Entry 3TBT (X-ray diffraction, 2.30 A resolution); this record covers chains A and B of the 3 polymer chains in the assembly.

# Chain A
Molecule: H-2 class I histocompatibility antigen, D-B alpha chain
Source organism: Mus musculus
UniProtKB: P01899 (HA11_MOUSE); aligned to UniProt positions 25-300 over residues 1-276 (the alignment contains insertions or deletions, so no single offset holds)
Amino-acid sequence (276 residues; row label = number of the first residue in the row):
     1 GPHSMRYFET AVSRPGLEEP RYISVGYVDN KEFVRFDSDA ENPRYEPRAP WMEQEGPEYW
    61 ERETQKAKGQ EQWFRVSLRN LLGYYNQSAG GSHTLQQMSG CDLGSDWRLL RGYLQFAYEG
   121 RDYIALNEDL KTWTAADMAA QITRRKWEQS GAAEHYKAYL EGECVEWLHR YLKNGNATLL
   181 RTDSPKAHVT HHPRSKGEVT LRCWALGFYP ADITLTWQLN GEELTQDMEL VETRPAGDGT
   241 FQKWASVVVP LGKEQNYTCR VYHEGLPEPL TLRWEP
Unresolved in the structure: 177-180, 196-197, 219-220, 224-227, 276
Disulfide bonds: Cys101-Cys164, Cys203-Cys259

# Chain B
Molecule: Beta-2-microglobulin
Source organism: Mus musculus
UniProtKB: P01887 (B2MG_MOUSE); residues 1-99 here correspond to UniProt positions 21-119 (UniProt number = residue number + 20)
Amino-acid sequence (99 residues; numbered 1 to 99; the number before each row is that of its first residue):
     1 IQKTPQIQVY SRHPPENGKP NILNCYVTQF HPPHIEIQML KNGKKIPKVE MSDMSFSKDW
    61 SFYILAHTEF TPTETDTYAC RVKHDSMAEP KTVYWDRDM
Disulfide bonds: Cys25-Cys80

# Interface between chain A and chain B
Residue-residue contacts (50):
  Phe8(A) - Phe56(B)
  Phe8(A) - Lys58(B)
  Thr10(A) - Phe56(B)
  Thr10(A) - Phe62(B)
  Val12(A) - Pro33(B)  hydrophobic
  Arg14(A) - His34(B)
  Tyr27(A) - Ser55(B)
  Arg35(A) - Asp53(B)
  Arg35(A) - Met54(B)  hydrogen bond (side chain-backbone)
  Arg48(A) - Asp53(B)  salt bridge
  Thr94(A) - His31(B)
  Gln96(A) - Phe56(B)
  Gln96(A) - Trp60(B)  hydrogen bond (side chain-backbone)
  Gln96(A) - Phe62(B)
  Gln97(A) - Phe56(B)
  Met98(A) - Phe56(B)  hydrophobic
  Met98(A) - Lys58(B)
  Met98(A) - Trp60(B)  hydrophobic
  Gln115(A) - Trp60(B)
  Phe116(A) - Trp60(B)
  Ala117(A) - Trp60(B)  hydrophobic
  Glu119(A) - His31(B)
  Gly120(A) - Lys3(B)  hydrogen bond (backbone-side chain)
  Gly120(A) - His31(B)
  Gly120(A) - Trp60(B)
  Arg121(A) - Ile1(B)
  Asp122(A) - Trp60(B)  hydrogen bond
  His192(A) - Asp98(B)  salt bridge
  Arg202(A) - Asp98(B)  hydrogen bond (side chain-backbone)
  Arg202(A) - Met99(B)
  Trp204(A) - Asp98(B)
  Trp204(A) - Met99(B)
  Val231(A) - Gln8(B)
  Glu232(A) - Gln8(B)  hydrogen bond (backbone-side chain)
  Thr233(A) - Tyr26(B)
  Arg234(A) - Gln8(B)  hydrogen bond
  Arg234(A) - Tyr10(B)
  Arg234(A) - Met99(B)  hydrogen bond (side chain-backbone)
  Pro235(A) - Tyr10(B)  hydrogen bond (backbone-side chain)
  Pro235(A) - Asn24(B)
  Pro235(A) - Tyr26(B)
  Pro235(A) - Leu65(B)  hydrophobic
  Ala236(A) - Arg12(B)  hydrogen bond (backbone-side chain)
  Ala236(A) - Asn24(B)  hydrogen bond (backbone-side chain)
  Gly237(A) - Arg12(B)
  Gly237(A) - Leu65(B)
  Gln242(A) - Tyr10(B)
  Gln242(A) - Ser11(B)  hydrogen bond (side chain-backbone)
  Gln242(A) - Arg12(B)  hydrogen bond (side chain-backbone)
  Trp244(A) - Met99(B)  hydrogen bond (side chain-backbone)
Other interface residues (no listed pair), chain A (34 interface residues in all): Arg6, Glu9, Asn30, Asp238
Other interface residues (no listed pair), chain B (23 interface residues in all): Ser57, Tyr63

# Overview
The interface between chain A and chain B involves 34 residues on one side and 23 on the other, with 14
hydrogen bonds and 2 salt bridges. Polar contacts include Arg48(A)-Asp53(B), His192(A)-Asp98(B) and
Arg35(A)-Met54(B).
Chain A is H-2 class I histocompatibility antigen, D-B alpha chain and chain B is Beta-2-microglobulin, both
from Mus musculus; the structure, CRYSTAL STRUCTURE OF THE MURINE CLASS I MAJOR HISTOCOMPATIBILITY COMPLEX
H-2DB IN COMPLEX WITH THE LCMV-DERIVED ..., was determined by X-ray diffraction.
